PDB entry 6P0S | X-ray diffraction, 2.70 A resolution | chains A and D of the 5 polymer chains in the assembly

== Chain A ==
Protein: DNA-binding protein Fis
Organism: Escherichia coli
UniProt: P0A6R3 (FIS_ECOLI); residue numbers follow UniProt; this construct covers 1-98
Chain sequence (98 residues; each row starts with the number of its first residue):
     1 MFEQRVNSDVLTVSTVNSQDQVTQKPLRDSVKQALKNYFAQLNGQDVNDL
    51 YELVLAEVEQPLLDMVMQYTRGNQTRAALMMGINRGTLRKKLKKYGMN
Disordered / not traced: 1-7, 15-22
UniProt features mapped onto this chain:
  - DNA-binding region: Gln74 to Lys93 (H-T-H motif)
  - region: Asn17 to Gly44 (Required for the stimulation of HIN-mediated recombination)
From the paper describing this entry:
  - binding site for DNA (27-mer), fx1-2 (chain D): Asn73, Arg85
  - binding site for DNA (27-mer), fx1-2: Asn84
  - binding site for DNA (27-mer), fx1-2 (chain D): Thr75 (proposed by the authors, not directly observed)

== Chain D ==
Molecule: DNA (27-mer), fx1-2
Sequence (27 nucleotides; row label = number of the first residue in the row):
     1 AATGTAGTCTGTTTTTTATGCAAAATT

== Chain A / chain D interface ==
Contacting residue pairs (14):
  Gly72(A) - DA6(D)  phosphate contact
  Asn73(A) - DT5(D)  hydrogen bond to the phosphate
  Asn73(A) - DA6(D)  phosphate contact
  Gln74(A) - DA6(D)  hydrogen bond to the phosphate
  Gln74(A) - DG7(D)  hydrogen bond to the phosphate
  Thr75(A) - DT5(D)  phosphate contact
  Thr75(A) - DA6(D)  hydrogen bond to the phosphate
  Arg85(A) - DA6(D)  base contact
  Arg85(A) - DG7(D)  hydrogen bond to the base
  Arg85(A) - DT8(D)  base contact
  Arg89(A) - DA6(D)  sugar contact
  Arg89(A) - DG7(D)  salt bridge to the phosphate
  Arg89(A) - DT8(D)  salt bridge to the phosphate
  Asn98(A) - DG7(D)  hydrogen bond to the phosphate
Interface residues without a listed pair, chain A (8 interface residues in all): Arg76

== Overview ==
8 residues of chain A face 4 of chain D across their interface, with 6 hydrogen bonds and 2 salt bridges.
Polar contacts include Arg85(A)-DG7(D), Asn73(A)-DT5(D) and Gln74(A)-DA6(D). The paper reports a binding site
for DNA (27-mer), fx1-2 (chain D) at Asn73(A), Arg85(A) and Thr75(A); a binding site for DNA (27-mer), fx1-2
at Asn84(A).
Here chain A is DNA-binding protein Fis (Escherichia coli) and chain D is DNA (27-mer), fx1-2. Entry 6P0S
(Crystal structure of ternary DNA complex "FX2" containing E. coli Fis and phage lambda Xis) was determined by
X-ray diffraction together with 6P0T and 6P0U from the same study.
